4WSJ - chain A; structure by X-ray diffraction, 1.64 A resolution.

# Chain A
Protein: Alpha-L-fucosidase
Organism: Bacteroides thetaiotaomicron
UniProt: Q8A3I4 (Q8A3I4_BACTN); residues 35-479 here = UniProt positions 35-479
Amino-acid sequence (445 residues; row label = number of the first residue in the row):
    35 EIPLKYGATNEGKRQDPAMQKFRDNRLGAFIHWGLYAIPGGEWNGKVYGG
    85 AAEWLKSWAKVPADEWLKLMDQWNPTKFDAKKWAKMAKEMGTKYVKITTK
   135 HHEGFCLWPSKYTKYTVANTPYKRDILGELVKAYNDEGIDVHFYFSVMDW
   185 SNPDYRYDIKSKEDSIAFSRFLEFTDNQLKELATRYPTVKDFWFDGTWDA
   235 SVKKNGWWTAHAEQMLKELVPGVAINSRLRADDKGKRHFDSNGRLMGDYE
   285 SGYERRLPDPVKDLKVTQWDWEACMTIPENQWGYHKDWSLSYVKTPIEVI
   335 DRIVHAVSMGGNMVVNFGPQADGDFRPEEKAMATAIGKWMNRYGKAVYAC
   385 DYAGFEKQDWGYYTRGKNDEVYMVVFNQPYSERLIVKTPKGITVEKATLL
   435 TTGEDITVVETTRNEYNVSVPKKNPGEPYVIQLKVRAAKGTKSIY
Disordered / not traced: 474-479
Covalent attachments: compound 3U3 linked to Asp229
Residues lining bound ligands: 3U3 (N-[(1S,2R,3R,4S,5R)-3,4,5-trihydroxy-2-methylcyclohexyl]acetamide): His66, Glu87, Trp88, His135, His136, Tyr178, Trp227, Trp232, Arg262, Glu288, Trp316
From the paper describing this entry:
  - catalytic residues: Asp229, Glu288
  - binding site for 3U3: Asp229

# In short
Compound 3U3 is covalently linked to Asp229. From the paper: catalytic residues Asp229 and Glu288; a binding
site for 3U3 at Asp229.
Chain A is Alpha-L-fucosidase (Bacteroides thetaiotaomicron); the structure, Crystal structure of a bacterial
fucodiase in complex with
1-((1R,2R,3R,4R,5R,6R)-2,3,4-trihydroxy-5-methyl-7-azabicyclo[4.1.0]heptan-7-yl)ethan-1-one, was determined by
X-ray diffraction (same publication as 4WSK).
